7WE6 - chains H and J of the 26 polymer chains in the assembly; structure by electron microscopy, 3.20 A resolution.

== Chain H ==
Protein: CRISPR-associated protein Csy3
From: Pseudomonas aeruginosa
UniProt: A0A659BSG0 (A0A659BSG0_PSEAI); residue numbers follow UniProt; this construct covers 1-342
Sequence (342 residues; numbered 1 to 342; the number before each row is that of its first residue):
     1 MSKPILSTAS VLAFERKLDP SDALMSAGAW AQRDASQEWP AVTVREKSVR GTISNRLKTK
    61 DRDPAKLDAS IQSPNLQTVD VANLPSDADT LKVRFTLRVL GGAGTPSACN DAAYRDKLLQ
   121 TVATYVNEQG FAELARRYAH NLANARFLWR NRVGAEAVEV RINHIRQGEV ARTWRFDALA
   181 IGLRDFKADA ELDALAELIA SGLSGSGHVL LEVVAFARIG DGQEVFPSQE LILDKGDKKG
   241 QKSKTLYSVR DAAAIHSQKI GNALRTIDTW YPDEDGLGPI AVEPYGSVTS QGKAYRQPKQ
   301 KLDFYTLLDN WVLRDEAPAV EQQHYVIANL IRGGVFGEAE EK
Not modelled in the structure: 1-6, 339-342

== Chain J ==
Molecule: 60-nt RNA strand
From: Pseudomonas aeruginosa
Sequence (60 nucleotides; each row starts with the number of its first residue):
     1 CUAAGAAAUU CACGGCGGGC UUGAUGUCCG CGUCUACCUG GUUCACUGCC GUGUAGGCAG

== How chain H and chain J interact ==
Contacting residue pairs (39; chain H residue first):
  Val-11(H) / G5(J)  base contact
  Ala-13(H) / G5(J)  sugar contact
  Phe-14(H) / G5(J)  hydrogen bond to the sugar
  Phe-14(H) / A6(J)  sugar contact
  Glu-15(H) / G5(J)  phosphate contact
  Glu-15(H) / A6(J)  phosphate contact
  Arg-16(H) / A6(J)  hydrogen bond to the phosphate
  Arg-16(H) / A7(J)  salt bridge to the phosphate
  Ser-48(H) / G15(J)  phosphate contact
  Val-49(H) / G15(J)  phosphate contact
  Arg-50(H) / C13(J)  hydrogen bond to the sugar
  Arg-50(H) / G14(J)  hydrogen bond to the sugar
  Arg-50(H) / G15(J)  hydrogen bond to the phosphate
  Gly-51(H) / C13(J)  sugar contact
  Pro-74(H) / G15(J)  base contact
  Leu-76(H) / G15(J)  base contact
  Gln-77(H) / C13(J)  base contact
  Ser-107(H) / G5(J)  hydrogen bond to the sugar
  Trp-149(H) / A8(J)  base contact
  Arg-150(H) / C11(J)  salt bridge to the phosphate
  Arg-150(H) / A12(J)  salt bridge to the phosphate
  Gln-229(H) / U9(J)  sugar contact
  Gln-229(H) / U10(J)  hydrogen bond to the sugar
  Gln-229(H) / C11(J)  hydrogen bond to the phosphate
  Glu-230(H) / U9(J)  base contact
  Leu-231(H) / U9(J)  sugar contact
  His-256(H) / U9(J)  salt bridge to the phosphate
  Gln-258(H) / A8(J)  sugar contact
  Gln-258(H) / U9(J)  phosphate contact
  Lys-259(H) / A8(J)  base contact
  Lys-259(H) / U10(J)  salt bridge to the phosphate
  Asn-262(H) / A8(J)  hydrogen bond to the phosphate
  Arg-265(H) / A8(J)  salt bridge to the phosphate
  Thr-289(H) / A8(J)  hydrogen bond to the base
  Arg-332(H) / A6(J)  sugar contact
  Arg-332(H) / A7(J)  sugar contact
  Gly-333(H) / A6(J)  sugar contact
  Gly-334(H) / A6(J)  sugar contact
  Val-335(H) / G5(J)  base contact
Also at the interface, not in a pair above, chain H (32 interface residues in all): Thr-52, Ala-108, Ile-232, Ser-290

== In short ==
The interface between chain H and chain J involves 32 residues on one side and 11 on the other, with 10
hydrogen bonds and 6 salt bridges. Among the polar pairs are Thr-289(H)/A8(J), Phe-14(H)/G5(J) and
Arg-50(H)/C13(J).
Here chain H is CRISPR-associated protein Csy3 and chain J is a 60-nt RNA strand, both from Pseudomonas
aeruginosa. Entry 7WE6 (Structure of Csy-AcrIF24-dsDNA) was determined by electron microscopy, deposited
together with 7ELM and 7ELN.
